Entry 8DIX (X-ray diffraction, 3.30 A resolution); this record covers chain A.

[Chain A]
Molecule: Ion transport protein
From: Aliarcobacter butzleri RM4018
UniProt: A8EVM5 (A8EVM5_ALIB4); residues 1001-1239 here correspond to UniProt positions 1-239 (UniProt number = residue number - 1000)
Amino-acid sequence (257 residues; numbered 983 to 1239; the number before each row is that of its first residue):
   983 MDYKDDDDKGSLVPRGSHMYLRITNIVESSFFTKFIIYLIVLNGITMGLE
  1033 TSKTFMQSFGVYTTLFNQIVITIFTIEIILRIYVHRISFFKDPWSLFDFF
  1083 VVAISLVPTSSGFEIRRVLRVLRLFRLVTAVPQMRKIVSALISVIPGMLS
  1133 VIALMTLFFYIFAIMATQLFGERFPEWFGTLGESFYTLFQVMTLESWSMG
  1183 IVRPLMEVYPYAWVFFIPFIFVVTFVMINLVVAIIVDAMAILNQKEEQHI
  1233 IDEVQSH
Unresolved in the structure: 983-997, 1090-1096, 1225-1239
Construct notes: initiating methionine (983); expression tag (984-1000); engineered mutation Arg1098 (Leu98 in A8EVM5)
Small-molecule neighbours:
  - 1,2-dimyristoyl-sn-glycero-3-phosphocholine (PX4), molecule 1: Ile1022, Val1023, Gly1026, Ile1027, Gly1030, Leu1031, Thr1033, Ser1034, Lys1035, Thr1036, Leu1106, Leu1109, Ala1135, Thr1138, Leu1139, Tyr1142, Thr1162, Leu1163, Gly1164, Phe1167
  - 1,2-dimyristoyl-sn-glycero-3-phosphocholine (PX4), molecule 2: Pro1075, Trp1076, Phe1079, Phe1107, Pro1114, Arg1117, Lys1118, Val1120, Ser1121, Ile1124, Leu1136, Phe1140, Val1204
  - 1,2-dimyristoyl-sn-glycero-3-phosphocholine (PX4), molecule 3: Ile1097, Phe1107, Phe1140, Phe1144, Met1147, Leu1151, Phe1152, Arg1155, Val1190, Tyr1191, Pro1192, Tyr1193, Ala1194, Val1196, Phe1197, Pro1200
  - 1,2-dimyristoyl-sn-glycero-3-phosphocholine (PX4), molecule 4: Ile1127, Met1130, Ile1134, Phe1171, Met1174, Thr1175, Leu1176, Ile1202, Phe1203, Val1204, Thr1206, Phe1207, Met1209, Ile1210
  - 1,2-dimyristoyl-sn-glycero-3-phosphocholine (PX4), molecule 5: Ile1134, Met1137, Thr1138, Phe1141, Thr1162, Gly1164, Glu1165, Phe1167, Tyr1168, Phe1171, Met1174, Met1188, Pro1192, Trp1195, Ile1199, Phe1203

[Summary]
Bound to chain A: 5 copies of 1,2-dimyristoyl-sn-glycero-3-phosphocholine.
Chain A is Ion transport protein (Aliarcobacter butzleri RM4018); the structure, Structure of NavAb L98R as a
basis for the human Nav1.7 Inherited Erythromelalgia L823R mutation, was determined by X-ray diffraction
together with 8DIV, 8DIW and 8DIY from the same study.
